9M1B - chains A and C; structure by X-ray diffraction, 1.77 A resolution.

# Chain A
Molecule: Vitamin D3 receptor
Organism: Rattus norvegicus
UniProtKB: P13053 (VDR_RAT); residue numbers follow UniProt; this construct covers 116-159, 207-423
Sequence (271 residues; each row starts with the number of its first residue; note: 47 numbers in that range are skipped by the numbering (no residue carries them; nothing is unmodelled there)):
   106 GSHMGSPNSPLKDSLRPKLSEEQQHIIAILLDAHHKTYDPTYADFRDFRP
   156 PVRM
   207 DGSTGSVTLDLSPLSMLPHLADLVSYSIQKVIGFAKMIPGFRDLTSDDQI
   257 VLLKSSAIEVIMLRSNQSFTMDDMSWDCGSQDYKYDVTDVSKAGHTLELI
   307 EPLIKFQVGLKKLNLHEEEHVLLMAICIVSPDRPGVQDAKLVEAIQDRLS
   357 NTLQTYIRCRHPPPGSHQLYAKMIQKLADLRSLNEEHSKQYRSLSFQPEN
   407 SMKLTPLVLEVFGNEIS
Unresolved in the structure: 106-122, 207-218, 421-423
Differences from the reference sequence: expression tag (106-115)
Residues lining bound ligands: A1L79 ((4S)-5-[4-[[4-(2-ethyl-2-oxidanyl-butoxy)-3-methyl-phenyl]-dipropyl-silyl]-2-methyl-phenoxy]-4-oxidanyl-pentanoic acid): Thr142, Tyr143, Asp144, Tyr147, Phe150, Leu223, Leu226, Ala227, Leu229, Val230, Tyr232, Ser233, Lys236, Ile267, Met268, Arg270, Ser271, Trp282, Cys284, Tyr291, Val296, Ala299, His301, Leu305, Leu309, His393, Tyr397, Leu400, Leu410, Phe418
Swiss-Prot annotation at these positions:
  - region: Lys242 to Lys260 (Interaction with coactivator LXXLL motif)
  - motif: Pro412 to Asn420 (9aaTAD)
  - binding site (calcitriol): Tyr143, Ser233, Arg270, Ser274, His301, His393

# Chain C
Molecule: Mediator of RNA polymerase II transcription subunit 1
UniProtKB: Q15648 (MED1_HUMAN); residues 625-637 here correspond to UniProt positions 640-652 (UniProt number = residue number + 15)
Sequence (13 residues; numbered 625 to 637; the number before each row is that of its first residue):
   625 KNHPMLMNLLKDN
Unresolved in the structure: 625, 636-637
Swiss-Prot annotation at these positions:
  - motif: Leu630 to Leu634 (LXXLL motif 2)

# How chain A and chain C interact
Residue-residue contacts - 21 pairs, chain A then chain C:
  Ile238(A) - Leu630(C)  hydrophobic
  Ile238(A) - Leu633(C)
  Ile238(A) - Leu634(C)  hydrophobic
  Lys242(A) - Leu633(C)  hydrogen bond (side chain-backbone)
  Lys242(A) - Leu634(C)
  Lys242(A) - Lys635(C)  hydrogen bond (side chain-backbone)
  Phe247(A) - Leu634(C)  hydrophobic
  Arg248(A) - Leu634(C)
  Ser252(A) - Met631(C)
  Gln255(A) - Leu634(C)
  Ile256(A) - His627(C)
  Ile256(A) - Leu630(C)  hydrophobic
  Ile256(A) - Met631(C)  hydrophobic
  Leu259(A) - Leu634(C)  hydrophobic
  Lys260(A) - His627(C)  hydrogen bond
  Lys260(A) - Leu630(C)
  Pro412(A) - Met629(C)
  Glu416(A) - His627(C)
  Glu416(A) - Pro628(C)
  Glu416(A) - Met629(C)  hydrogen bond (side chain-backbone)
  Glu416(A) - Leu630(C)  hydrogen bond (side chain-backbone)
Also at the interface, not in a pair above, chain A (14 interface residues in all): Gln235, Leu413, Val417
Also at the interface, not in a pair above, chain C (9 interface residues in all): Asn626

# Summary
14 residues of chain A face 9 of chain C across their interface, with 5 hydrogen bonds. Among the polar pairs
are Lys242(A)-Leu633(C), Lys242(A)-Lys635(C) and Lys260(A)-His627(C). Chain A binds compound A1L79. From
UniProt: 6 calcitriol-binding residues on chain A.
Chain A is Vitamin D3 receptor (Rattus norvegicus) and chain C is Mediator of RNA polymerase II transcription
subunit 1; the structure, Vitamin D receptor complex with a diphenydipropylsilane derivative, was determined
by X-ray diffraction together with 9M10, 9M11, 9M12, 9M13, 9M14, 9M15 and 7 further entries from the same
study.
